6UPL - chains D and I of the 12 polymer chains in the assembly; structure by electron microscopy, 7.40 A resolution (low resolution: residue-level contacts below are approximate; hydrogen-bond / salt-bridge calls are withheld).

== Chain D ==
Protein: Histone H2B
Source organism: Homo sapiens
Reference sequence: P62807 (H2B1C_HUMAN); residues 0-125 here correspond to UniProt positions 1-126 (UniProt number = residue number + 1)
Sequence (126 residues; each row starts with the number of its first residue; numbering starts at 0):
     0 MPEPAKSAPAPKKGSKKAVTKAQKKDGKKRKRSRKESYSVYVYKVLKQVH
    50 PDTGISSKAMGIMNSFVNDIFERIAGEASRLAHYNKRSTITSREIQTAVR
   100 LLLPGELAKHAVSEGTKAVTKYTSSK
Disordered / not traced: 0-29
Swiss-Prot annotation at these positions:
  - modified residue: Pro1 (N-acetylproline), Glu2 (ADP-ribosyl glutamic acid), Lys5 (N6-(2-hydroxyisobutyryl)lysine), Ser6 (ADP-ribosylserine), Lys11 (N6-(beta-hydroxybutyryl)lysine), Lys12 (N6-(2-hydroxyisobutyryl)lysine), Ser14 (Phosphoserine), Lys15 (N6-acetyllysine), Lys16 (N6-(beta-hydroxybutyryl)lysine), Lys20 (N6-(2-hydroxyisobutyryl)lysine), Lys23 (N6-(2-hydroxyisobutyryl)lysine), Lys24 (N6-(2-hydroxyisobutyryl)lysine), Lys34 (N6-(2-hydroxyisobutyryl)lysine), Glu35 (PolyADP-ribosyl glutamic acid), Ser36 (Phosphoserine), Lys43 (N6-(2-hydroxyisobutyryl)lysine), Lys46 (N6-(2-hydroxyisobutyryl)lysine), Lys57 (N6,N6-dimethyllysine), Arg79 (Dimethylated arginine), Lys85 (N6,N6,N6-trimethyllysine) and 6 more in UniProt
  - glycosylation: Ser112 (O-linked (GlcNAc) serine)
  - cross-link (Glycyl lysine isopeptide (Lys-Gly)): Lys5 (interchain with G-Cter in SUMO2), Lys20 (interchain with G-Cter in SUMO2), Lys34 (interchain with G-Cter in ubiquitin), Lys120 (interchain with G-Cter in ubiquitin)

== Chain I ==
Molecule: 79-nt DNA strand
Sequence (79 nucleotides; each row starts with the number of its first residue; numbers below 1 keep their minus sign (DT-39 is residue -39)):
   -39 TCGTAGACAGCTCTAGCACCGCTTAAACGCACGTACGCGCTGTCCCCCGC
    11 GTTTTAACCGCCAAGGGGATTACTCCCTA

== Interface between chain D and chain I ==
Contacting residue pairs (11; chain D residue first):
  Lys30(D) - DT30(I)
  Lys30(D) - DT31(I)
  Arg31(D) - DT31(I)
  Ser32(D) - DT30(I)
  Ser32(D) - DT31(I)
  Lys85(D) - DG-34(I)
  Arg86(D) - DG-34(I)
  Arg86(D) - DA-33(I)
  Ser87(D) - DA-35(I)
  Ser87(D) - DG-34(I)
  Thr88(D) - DG-34(I)
Also at the interface, not in a pair above, chain I (6 interface residues in all): DA32

== Summary ==
7 residues of chain D face 6 of chain I across their interface.
Chain D is Histone H2B (Homo sapiens) and chain I is a 79-nt DNA strand; the structure, Structure of
FACT_subnucleosome complex 2, was determined by electron microscopy, deposited together with 6UPK.
